PDB entry 3MG7 | X-ray diffraction, 2.78 A resolution | chains J and X of the 28 polymer chains in the assembly

[Chain J (and X)]
Protein: Proteasome component C11
Source organism: Saccharomyces cerevisiae
Notes: EC 3.4.25.1; chain X of this document is another copy of the same molecule, construct and numbering; everything in this record applies to it too
Reference sequence: P22141 (PSB2_YEAST); the construct lacks a stretch of the UniProt sequence and is renumbered around it, so the offset changes along the chain: 1-90 = UniProt 2-91; 91-105 = UniProt 94-108; 106-181 = UniProt 112-187; 183-193 = UniProt 188-198
Sequence (198 residues; each row starts with the number of its first residue; note: 2 numbers in that range are skipped by the numbering (no residue carries them; nothing is unmodelled there); a row labelled like 90A-90B holds insertion residues (90A, then the next letters in order); numbers below 1 keep their minus sign (Met-1 is residue -1)):
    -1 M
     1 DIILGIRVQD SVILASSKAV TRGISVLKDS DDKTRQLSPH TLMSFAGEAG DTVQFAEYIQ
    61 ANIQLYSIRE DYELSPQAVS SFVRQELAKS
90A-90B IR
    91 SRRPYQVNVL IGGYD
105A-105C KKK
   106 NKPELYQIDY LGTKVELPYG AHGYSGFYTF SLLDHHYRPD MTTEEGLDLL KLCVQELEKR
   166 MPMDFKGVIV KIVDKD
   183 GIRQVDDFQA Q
Curated features (UniProtKB/Swiss-Prot):
  - modified residue: Met-1 (N-acetylmethionine), Ser75 (Phosphoserine)

[Chain J / chain X interface]
Residue-residue contacts (41):
  Thr21(J) - Pro167(X)
  Gly23(J) - Pro167(X)
  Ile24(J) - Tyr129(X)  hydrophobic
  Ile24(J) - Phe132(X)  hydrophobic
  Ile24(J) - Tyr133(X)  hydrogen bond (backbone-side chain)
  Ile24(J) - Arg165(X)
  Ile24(J) - Pro167(X)
  Ser25(J) - Tyr133(X)  hydrogen bond
  Ser25(J) - Arg165(X)
  Val26(J) - Lys164(X)
  Val26(J) - Arg165(X)  hydrogen bond (backbone-backbone)
  Val26(J) - Met166(X)
  Val26(J) - Pro167(X)  hydrophobic
  Tyr129(J) - Ile24(X)  hydrophobic
  Phe132(J) - Ile24(X)  hydrophobic
  Tyr133(J) - Ile24(X)  hydrogen bond (side chain-backbone)
  Tyr133(J) - Ser25(X)  hydrogen bond
  Glu163(J) - Asp169(X)
  Glu163(J) - Lys171(X)  hydrogen bond (backbone-side chain)
  Lys164(J) - Val26(X)
  Lys164(J) - Asp29(X)  salt bridge
  Lys164(J) - Lys171(X)  hydrogen bond (backbone-side chain)
  Arg165(J) - Ile24(X)
  Arg165(J) - Ser25(X)
  Arg165(J) - Val26(X)  hydrogen bond (backbone-backbone)
  Met166(J) - Val26(X)
  Pro167(J) - Thr21(X)
  Pro167(J) - Gly23(X)
  Pro167(J) - Ile24(X)
  Pro167(J) - Val26(X)  hydrophobic
  Pro167(J) - Met168(X)
  Pro167(J) - Asp169(X)  hydrogen bond (backbone-backbone)
  Met168(J) - Pro167(X)
  Met168(J) - Met168(X)  hydrophobic
  Met168(J) - Asp169(X)
  Asp169(J) - Glu163(X)
  Asp169(J) - Pro167(X)  hydrogen bond (backbone-backbone)
  Asp169(J) - Met168(X)
  Asp169(J) - Asp169(X)
  Lys171(J) - Glu163(X)  hydrogen bond (side chain-backbone)
  Lys171(J) - Lys164(X)  hydrogen bond (side chain-backbone)
Other interface residues (no listed pair), chain J (18 interface residues in all): Leu27, Asp29
Other interface residues (no listed pair), chain X (18 interface residues in all): Leu27

[Overview]
Chain J and chain X each contribute 18 residues to their interface; the contacts include 12 hydrogen bonds and
1 salt bridge. Polar contacts include Lys164(J)-Asp29(X), Ile24(J)-Tyr133(X) and Ser25(J)-Tyr133(X).
Chain J and chain X are both Proteasome component C11 (Saccharomyces cerevisiae); the structure, Structure of
yeast 20S open-gate proteasome with Compound 8, was determined by X-ray diffraction together with 3MG0, 3MG6,
3MG8 and 3MG4 from the same study.
